8IUM - chains B and G of the 6 polymer chains in the assembly; structure by electron microscopy, 3.14 A resolution.

[Chain B]
Protein: Guanine nucleotide-binding protein G(I)/G(S)/G(T) subunit beta-1
Organism: Homo sapiens
Reference sequence: P62873 (GBB1_HUMAN); residues 7-345 here correspond to UniProt positions 2-340 (UniProt number = residue number - 5)
Sequence (343 residues; each row starts with the number of its first residue):
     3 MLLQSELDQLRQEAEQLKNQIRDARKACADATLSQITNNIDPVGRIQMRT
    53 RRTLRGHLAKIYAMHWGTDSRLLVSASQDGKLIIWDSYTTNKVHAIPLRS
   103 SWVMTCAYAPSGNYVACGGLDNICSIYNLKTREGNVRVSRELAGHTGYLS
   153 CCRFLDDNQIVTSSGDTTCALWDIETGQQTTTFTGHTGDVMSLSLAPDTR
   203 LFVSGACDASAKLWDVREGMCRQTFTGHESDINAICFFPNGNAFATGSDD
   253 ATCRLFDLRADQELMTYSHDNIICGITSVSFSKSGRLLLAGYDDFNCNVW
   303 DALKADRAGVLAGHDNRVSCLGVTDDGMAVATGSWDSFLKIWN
Unresolved in the structure: 3-7
Construct notes: initiating methionine (3); expression tag (4-6)
Swiss-Prot annotation at these positions:
  - modified residue: Ser7 (N-acetylserine), His271 (Phosphohistidine)

[Chain G]
Protein: Guanine nucleotide-binding protein G(I)/G(S)/G(O) subunit gamma-2
Organism: Homo sapiens
Reference sequence: P59768 (GBG2_HUMAN); residues 0-70 here correspond to UniProt positions 1-71 (UniProt number = residue number + 1)
Sequence (71 residues; each row starts with the number of its first residue; numbering starts at 0):
     0 MASNNTASIAQARKLVEQLKMEANIDRIKVSKAAADLMAYCEAHAKEDPL
    50 LTPVPASENPFREKKFFCAIL
Unresolved in the structure: 0-4, 59-70
Swiss-Prot annotation at these positions:
  - modified residue: Ala1 (N-acetylalanine), Cys67 (Cysteine methyl ester)
  - lipidation: Cys67 (S-geranylgeranyl cysteine)

[Interface between chain B and chain G]
Residue-residue contacts - 48 pairs, chain B then chain G:
  Leu12(B) - Ala11(G)  hydrophobic
  Leu12(B) - Arg12(G)
  Ala16(B) - Leu18(G)
  Ala26(B) - Arg26(G)
  Ala29(B) - Lys28(G)
  Cys30(B) - Ile27(G)
  Cys30(B) - Lys28(G)
  Cys30(B) - Val29(G)
  Asp32(B) - Lys28(G)
  Ala33(B) - Val29(G)
  Ile38(B) - Ser30(G)
  Ile38(B) - Ala33(G)  hydrophobic
  Ile42(B) - Glu41(G)
  Val45(B) - Leu50(G)  hydrophobic
  Ile48(B) - Leu49(G)
  Cys223(B) - Gln17(G)  hydrogen bond
  Arg224(B) - Glu21(G)
  Arg224(B) - Ile24(G)
  Gln225(B) - Glu21(G)
  Gln225(B) - Ile24(G)
  Thr226(B) - Gln17(G)
  Thr226(B) - Glu21(G)  hydrogen bond (backbone-side chain)
  Pro241(B) - Tyr39(G)
  Asn242(B) - Leu36(G)
  Asn242(B) - Tyr39(G)
  Asp259(B) - Ala32(G)
  Arg261(B) - Ile27(G)
  Arg261(B) - Lys31(G)
  Arg261(B) - Ala32(G)
  Arg261(B) - Asp35(G)  salt bridge
  Asp263(B) - Arg26(G)
  Gln264(B) - Val29(G)
  Leu266(B) - Val29(G)  hydrophobic
  Ser284(B) - Asp47(G)  hydrogen bond
  Ser284(B) - Leu49(G)
  Lys285(B) - Glu46(G)
  Ser286(B) - Tyr39(G)
  Ser286(B) - His43(G)
  Ser286(B) - Asp47(G)  hydrogen bond
  Arg288(B) - Cys40(G)
  Leu289(B) - Leu49(G)  hydrophobic
  Val325(B) - Leu49(G)  hydrophobic
  Asp328(B) - Pro48(G)
  Gly329(B) - Pro48(G)
  Gly329(B) - Leu49(G)
  Met330(B) - Pro48(G)  hydrophobic
  Val332(B) - Leu49(G)  hydrophobic
  Asn345(B) - Leu49(G)
Interface residues without a listed pair, chain B (43 interface residues in all): Glu15, Leu19, Ile23, Arg27, Ala31, Leu35, Phe240, Ala262, Gly287, Leu305
Interface residues without a listed pair, chain G (31 interface residues in all): Ile8, Val15, Lys19, Ala22, Met37, Ala44

[In short]
43 residues of chain B face 31 of chain G across their interface, with 4 hydrogen bonds and 1 salt bridge.
Polar pairs include Arg261(B)-Asp35(G), Cys223(B)-Gln17(G) and Thr226(B)-Glu21(G).
Here chain B is Guanine nucleotide-binding protein G(I)/G(S)/G(T) subunit beta-1 and chain G is Guanine
nucleotide-binding protein G(I)/G(S)/G(O) subunit gamma-2, both from Homo sapiens. Entry 8IUM (Cryo-EM
structure of the tafluprost acid-bound human PTGFR-Gq complex) was determined by electron microscopy (same
publication as 8IUK and 8IUL).
